Entry 9BOF (electron microscopy, 2.61 A resolution); this record covers chains G and H of the 6 polymer chains in the assembly.

== Chain G ==
Name: 16E10 Heavy Chain
Source organism: Homo sapiens
Chain sequence (231 residues; row label = number of the first residue in the row):
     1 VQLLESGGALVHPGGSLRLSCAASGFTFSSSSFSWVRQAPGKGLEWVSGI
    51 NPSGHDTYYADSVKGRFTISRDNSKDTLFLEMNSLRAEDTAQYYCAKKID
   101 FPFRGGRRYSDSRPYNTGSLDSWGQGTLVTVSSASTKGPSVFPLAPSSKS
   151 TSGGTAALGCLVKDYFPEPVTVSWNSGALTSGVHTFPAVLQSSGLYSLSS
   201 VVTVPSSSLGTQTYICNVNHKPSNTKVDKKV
Disordered / not traced: 134-231
Disulfide bonds: Cys-21/Cys-95

== Chain H ==
Name: 16E10 Light Chain
Source organism: Homo sapiens
Chain sequence (219 residues; each row starts with the number of its first residue):
     1 DIVMSQSPVSLPVTPGEPASISCRSSQSLLHSNGYNYVDWYLQKPGQSPQ
    51 LLLYLGSNRAAGVPDRFSGSGSGTDFTLKISRVEAEDVGVYYCMQALQTP
   101 YTFGQGTKLDIKRTVAAPSVFIFPPSDEQLKSGTASVVCLLNNFYPREAK
   151 VQWKVDNALQSGNSQESVTEQDSKDSTYSLSSTLTLSKADYEKHKVYACE
   201 VTHQGLSSPVTKSFNRGEC
Disordered / not traced: 113-219
Disulfide bonds: Cys-23/Cys-93

== Interface between chain G and chain H ==
Contacting residue pairs (38):
  Gln-38(G) with Gln-43(H), hydrogen bond
  Gly-43(G) with Tyr-92(H)
  Leu-44(G) with Gln-43(H); Pro-49(H), hydrophobic; Tyr-92(H), hydrophobic; Phe-103(H), hydrophobic
  Trp-46(G) with Thr-99(H); Pro-100(H), hydrophobic; Tyr-101(H); Phe-103(H), hydrophobic
  Tyr-94(G) with Gln-43(H); Ser-48(H); Pro-49(H)
  Ile-99(G) with Leu-51(H), hydrophobic
  Phe-101(G) with Tyr-54(H), hydrophobic
  Ser-112(G) with Asn-33(H)
  Arg-113(G) with Tyr-35(H), hydrogen bond
  Pro-114(G) with Asn-33(H); Tyr-35(H), hydrophobic; Tyr-37(H); Leu-55(H), hydrophobic
  Asn-116(G) with Tyr-37(H), hydrogen bond
  Thr-117(G) with Tyr-37(H); Asp-39(H); Leu-55(H); Ala-96(H)
  Gly-118(G) with Met-94(H); Ala-96(H); Tyr-101(H)
  Ser-119(G) with Asp-39(H), hydrogen bond; Tyr-41(H); Tyr-54(H)
  Leu-120(G) with Tyr-41(H), hydrogen bond (backbone-side chain); Leu-51(H)
  Trp-123(G) with Tyr-41(H), hydrophobic; Pro-49(H)
  Gly-124(G) with Ser-48(H), hydrogen bond (backbone-side chain)
  Gln-125(G) with Ser-48(H)
Also at the interface, not in a pair above, chain G (23 interface residues in all): Val-36, Lys-42, Tyr-58, Tyr-115, Asp-121
Also at the interface, not in a pair above, chain H (20 interface residues in all): Gly-46, Gln-47

== Overview ==
23 residues of chain G face 20 of chain H across their interface; the contacts include 6 hydrogen bonds. Among
the polar pairs are Gln-38(G)/Gln-43(H), Arg-113(G)/Tyr-35(H) and Asn-116(G)/Tyr-37(H).
Here chain G is 16E10 Heavy Chain and chain H is 16E10 Light Chain, both from Homo sapiens. Entry 9BOF (16E10
Fab bound to norovirus GI.1 P domain) was determined by electron microscopy.
